8WCH - chain A; structure by X-ray diffraction, 1.52 A resolution.

== Chain A ==
Protein: Probable Leu/Ile/Val-binding protein
From: Candidatus Pelagibacter ubique HTCC1062
Reference sequence: Q4FMW4 (Q4FMW4_PELUB); residues 22-417 here correspond to UniProt positions 23-418 (UniProt number = residue number + 1)
Amino-acid sequence (417 residues; row label = number of the first residue in the row):
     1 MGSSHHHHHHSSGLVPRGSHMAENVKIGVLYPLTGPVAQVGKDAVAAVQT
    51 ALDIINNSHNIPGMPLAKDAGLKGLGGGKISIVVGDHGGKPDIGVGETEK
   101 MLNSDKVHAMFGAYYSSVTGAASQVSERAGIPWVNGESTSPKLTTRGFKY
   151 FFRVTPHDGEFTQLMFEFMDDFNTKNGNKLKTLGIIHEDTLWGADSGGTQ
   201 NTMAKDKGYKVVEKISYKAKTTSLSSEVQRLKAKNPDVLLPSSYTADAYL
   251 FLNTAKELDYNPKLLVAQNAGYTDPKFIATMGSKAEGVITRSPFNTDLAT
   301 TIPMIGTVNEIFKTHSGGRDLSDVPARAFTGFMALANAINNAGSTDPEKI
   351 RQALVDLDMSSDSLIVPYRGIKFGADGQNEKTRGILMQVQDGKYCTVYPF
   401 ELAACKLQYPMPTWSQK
Unresolved in the structure: 1-21
Modified residues: Asn269 (l-3-aminosuccinimide; SNN)
Sequence notes: initiating methionine (1); expression tag (2-21)
Bound ions: Na+: Ile54, Ile55, Asn57, Leu66, Ala67, Asp69
Ligand contacts: pyroglutamic acid (PCA): Tyr114, Tyr115, Ser116, Glu137, Ser138, Thr139, Ser140, Trp192, Tyr244, Asn269, Ala270, Arg291, Arg327

== Summary ==
Ligands of chain A: pyroglutamic acid. Ile54, Ile55, Asn57, Leu66, Ala67 and Asp69 form the Na+ site.
Chain A is Probable Leu/Ile/Val-binding protein (Candidatus Pelagibacter ubique HTCC1062); the structure,
Crystal structure of SAR11_0655 bound to a co-purified ligand, L-pyroglutamate, was determined by X-ray
diffraction (same publication as 8KD0, 8HQQ and 8HQR).
